7QY1 - chain A; structure by X-ray diffraction, 1.45 A resolution.

== Chain A ==
Protein: Furin
Source organism: Homo sapiens
Notes: EC 3.4.21.75
UniProt: P09958 (FURIN_HUMAN); residue numbers follow UniProt; this construct covers 108-574
Amino-acid sequence (480 residues; row label = number of the first residue in the row):
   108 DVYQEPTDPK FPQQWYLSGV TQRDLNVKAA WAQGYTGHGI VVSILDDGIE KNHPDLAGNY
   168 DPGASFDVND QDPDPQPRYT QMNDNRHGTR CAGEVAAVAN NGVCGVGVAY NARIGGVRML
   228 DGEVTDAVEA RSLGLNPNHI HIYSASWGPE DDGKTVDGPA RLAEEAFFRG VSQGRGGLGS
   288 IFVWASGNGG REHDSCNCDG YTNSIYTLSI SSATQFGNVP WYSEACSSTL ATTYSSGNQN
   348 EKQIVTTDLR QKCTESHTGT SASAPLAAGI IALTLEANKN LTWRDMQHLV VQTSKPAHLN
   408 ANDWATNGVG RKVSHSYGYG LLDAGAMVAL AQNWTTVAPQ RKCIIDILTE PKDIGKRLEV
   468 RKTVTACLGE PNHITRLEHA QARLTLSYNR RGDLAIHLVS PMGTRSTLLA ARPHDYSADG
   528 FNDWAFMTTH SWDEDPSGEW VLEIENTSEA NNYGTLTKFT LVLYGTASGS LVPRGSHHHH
Unresolved in the structure: 108-109, 581-587
Differences from the reference sequence: expression tag (575-587)
Swiss-Prot annotation at these positions:
  - motif: R498 to D500 (Cell attachment site)
  - active site (Charge relay system): D153, H194, S368
  - binding site (Ca(2+)): D115, D162, D174, D179, D181, V205, N208, V210, G212, D258, D301, E331
  - binding site (substrate): D154, D191, N192, E236, S253 to D258, D264, A292 to N295, D306, Y308, S368
  - glycosylation (N-linked (GlcNAc...) asparagine): N387, N440, N553
  - natural variant: W547 (W547R: In cell line LoVo)
  - mutagenesis: D153 (D153N: Loss of catalytic activity and propeptide first cleavage. Abnormal accumulation in the early secretory pathway)
Disulfides: C211-C360, C303-C333, C450-C474
Covalently attached groups: N-acetylglucosamine (NAG) linked to N387
Bound ions: Ca2+ site 1: D115, D162, V205, N208, V210, G212; Ca2+ site 2: D174, D179, D181; Ca2+ site 3: D258, D301, E331; Na+ site 1 near D258 (its only coordinating residue here); Na+ site 2: T309, S311, T314, S316; Na+ site 3 near T413 (its only coordinating residue here); Na+ site 4 near S544 (its only coordinating residue here)
Residues lining bound ligands: I0W (3-[4-[5-[4-[[4-(acetamidomethyl)piperidin-1-ium-1-yl]methyl]-6-[3,5-bis(chloranyl)phenyl]pyridin-2-yl]oxypyridin-2-yl]piperazin-1-ium-1-yl]propanoate): L152, H194, M226, L227, V231, T232, D233, E236, L240, A252, S253, W254, G255, P256, D264, G265, A267, W291, Y308
From the paper describing this entry:
  - conformationally variable residues (side-chain flip): W254
  - binding site for I0W: D233, E236
  - catalytic residues: D153 (citing earlier work)

== In short ==
Ligands of chain A: compound I0W. Covalently linked N-acetylglucosamine: at N387. D115, D162, V205, N208, V210
and G212 coordinate Ca2+ site 1. Curated annotation (UniProt) lists 3 active-site residues, 12 Ca2+-binding
residues, 18 substrate-binding residues and one mutagenesis site. From the paper: the catalytic residue D153;
a binding site for I0W at D233 and E236.
Chain A is Furin (Homo sapiens); the structure, X-ray structure of furin in complex with the
dichlorophenylpyridine-based inhibitor 4, was determined by X-ray diffraction, deposited together with 7QXY,
7QY0, 7QY2 and 7QXZ.
